PDB entry 7S6S | X-ray diffraction, 1.98 A resolution | chains F and G of the 8 polymer chains in the assembly

[Chain F]
Name: Methane monooxygenase beta chain
Organism: Methylosinus trichosporium OB3b
UniProt: A0A2D2D5X7 (A0A2D2D5X7_METTR); residues 4-395 here = UniProt positions 4-395
Chain sequence (392 residues; row label = number of the first residue in the row):
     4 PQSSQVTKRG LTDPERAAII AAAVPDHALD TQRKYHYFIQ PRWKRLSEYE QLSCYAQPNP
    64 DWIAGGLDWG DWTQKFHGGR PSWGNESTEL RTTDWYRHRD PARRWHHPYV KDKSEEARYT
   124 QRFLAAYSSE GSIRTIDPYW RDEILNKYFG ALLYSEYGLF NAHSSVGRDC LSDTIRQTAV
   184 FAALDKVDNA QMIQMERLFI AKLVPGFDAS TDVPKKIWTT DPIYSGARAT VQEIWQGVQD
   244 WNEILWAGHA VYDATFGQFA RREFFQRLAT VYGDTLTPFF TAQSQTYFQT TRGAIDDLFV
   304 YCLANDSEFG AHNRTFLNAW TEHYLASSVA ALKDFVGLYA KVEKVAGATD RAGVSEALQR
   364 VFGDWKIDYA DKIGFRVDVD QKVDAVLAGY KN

[Chain G]
Name: Methane monooxygenase gamma chain
Organism: Methylosinus trichosporium OB3b
UniProt: A0A2D2D0T0 (A0A2D2D0T0_METTR); residues 2-169 here = UniProt positions 2-169
Chain sequence (168 residues; each row starts with the number of its first residue):
     2 AKREPIHDNS IRTEWEAKIA KLTSVDQATK FIQDFRLAYT SPFRKSYDID VDYQYIERKI
    62 EEKLSVLKTE KLPVADLITK ATTGEDAAAV EATWIAKIKA AKSKYEAERI HIEFRQLYKP
   122 PVLPVNVFLR TDAALGTVLM EIRNTDYYGT PLEGLRKERG VKVLHLQA

[Chain F / chain G interface]
Residue-residue contacts (51; chain F residue first):
  D64(F) - H8(G)  salt bridge
  D64(F) - R13(G)  salt bridge
  D64(F) - R59(G)  hydrogen bond (backbone-side chain)
  W65(F) - Q55(G)  hydrogen bond
  W65(F) - Y56(G)
  W65(F) - R59(G)
  A67(F) - R59(G)
  D71(F) - H8(G)
  W72(F) - I7(G)  hydrophobic
  G73(F) - Q55(G)
  D74(F) - Q55(G)  hydrogen bond
  H80(F) - H112(G)
  H80(F) - L140(G)
  H80(F) - M141(G)
  H80(F) - R144(G)  hydrogen bond
  G81(F) - H112(G)
  G81(F) - I113(G)
  G81(F) - R116(G)
  G81(F) - L140(G)
  G82(F) - R116(G)
  R83(F) - R116(G)
  R83(F) - L130(G)  hydrogen bond (side chain-backbone)
  R83(F) - D133(G)  salt bridge
  R83(F) - A134(G)
  P84(F) - R116(G)
  N88(F) - E62(G)
  E89(F) - R116(G)  salt bridge
  E89(F) - K120(G)
  E89(F) - P121(G)
  E89(F) - V126(G)
  E89(F) - F129(G)
  E89(F) - L130(G)
  S90(F) - V126(G)
  T91(F) - V126(G)
  E92(F) - P125(G)
  E92(F) - V126(G)  hydrogen bond (side chain-backbone)
  R94(F) - E62(G)  salt bridge
  V241(F) - N127(G)
  Q242(F) - N127(G)  hydrogen bond (backbone-side chain)
  Q242(F) - L130(G)
  D243(F) - N127(G)  hydrogen bond (backbone-side chain)
  E246(F) - N127(G)  hydrogen bond
  F312(F) - E63(G)
  F312(F) - V67(G)  hydrophobic
  H315(F) - S66(G)  hydrogen bond
  H315(F) - V67(G)
  H315(F) - T70(G)
  T318(F) - T70(G)
  T318(F) - L78(G)
  F319(F) - T70(G)
  A322(F) - V75(G)  hydrophobic
Also at the interface, not in a pair above, chain F (30 interface residues in all): I66, L70, T96
Also at the interface, not in a pair above, chain G (33 interface residues in all): Y54, K69, P122, G137, N145

[In short]
The interface between chain F and chain G involves 30 residues on one side and 33 on the other; the contacts
include 10 hydrogen bonds and 5 salt bridges. Among the polar pairs are D64(F)-H8(G), D64(F)-R13(G) and
R83(F)-D133(G).
Here chain F is Methane monooxygenase beta chain and chain G is Methane monooxygenase gamma chain, both from
Methylosinus trichosporium OB3b. Entry 7S6S (Complex structure of Methane monooxygenase hydroxylase and
regulatory subunit DBL1) was determined by X-ray diffraction, deposited together with 7S6Q, 7S6R, 7S6T and
7S7H.
